2XDJ - chains D and E of the 3 polymer chains in the assembly; structure by X-ray diffraction, 1.82 A resolution.

Chain D (and E):
Protein: Uncharacterized protein ybgf
From: Escherichia coli
Notes: fragment: n-terminal domain, residues 35-109; chain E of this document is another copy of the same molecule, construct and numbering; everything in this record applies to it too
UniProt: P45955 (YBGF_ECOLI); residues 1-75 here correspond to UniProt positions 35-109 (UniProt number = residue number + 34)
Chain sequence (83 residues; each row starts with the number of its first residue):
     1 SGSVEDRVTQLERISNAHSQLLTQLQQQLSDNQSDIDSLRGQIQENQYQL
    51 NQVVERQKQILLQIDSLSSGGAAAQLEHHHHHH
Disordered / not traced: 1, 69-83
Sequence notes: expression tag (76-83)
What the authors report for this chain:
  - self-association interface (contacts with another copy of this molecule): R7
  - mutagenesis - S15L/H18I: increased stability
  - mutagenesis - S15L/H18I (36 uM versus 50 uM): unchanged binding to TolA

Interface between chain D and chain E:
Residue-residue contacts - 54 pairs, chain D then chain E:
  V4(D) - V4(E)  hydrophobic
  R7(D) - V8(E)
  R7(D) - T9(E)  hydrogen bond
  R7(D) - E12(E)  salt bridge
  V8(D) - V8(E)  hydrophobic
  L11(D) - V8(E)  hydrophobic
  L11(D) - L11(E)
  L11(D) - E12(E)
  L11(D) - S15(E)
  I14(D) - S15(E)
  H18(D) - S15(E)
  H18(D) - H18(E)
  H18(D) - S19(E)  hydrogen bond
  H18(D) - L22(E)
  L21(D) - L22(E)  hydrophobic
  L21(D) - Q26(E)
  L22(D) - L22(E)  hydrophobic
  L25(D) - L22(E)  hydrophobic
  L25(D) - Q26(E)
  L25(D) - L29(E)  hydrophobic
  Q28(D) - L29(E)
  Q28(D) - Q33(E)
  L29(D) - L29(E)
  N32(D) - N32(E)
  N32(D) - Q33(E)
  N32(D) - I36(E)
  D35(D) - I36(E)
  L39(D) - I36(E)  hydrophobic
  L39(D) - L39(E)  hydrophobic
  L39(D) - I43(E)  hydrophobic
  Q42(D) - I43(E)
  I43(D) - I43(E)  hydrophobic
  N46(D) - I43(E)
  N46(D) - Q47(E)
  N46(D) - L50(E)
  Q49(D) - Q47(E)  hydrogen bond
  Q49(D) - L50(E)
  L50(D) - L50(E)
  V53(D) - L50(E)  hydrophobic
  V53(D) - V53(E)  hydrophobic
  V53(D) - V54(E)  hydrophobic
  V53(D) - Q57(E)
  R56(D) - Q57(E)
  Q57(D) - Q57(E)  hydrogen bond (backbone-side chain)
  I60(D) - Q57(E)
  I60(D) - I60(E)  hydrophobic
  I60(D) - L61(E)  hydrophobic
  I60(D) - I64(E)  hydrophobic
  Q63(D) - L61(E)
  Q63(D) - I64(E)
  I64(D) - I64(E)  hydrophobic
  L67(D) - I64(E)
  L67(D) - L67(E)  hydrophobic
  L67(D) - S68(E)
Interface residues without a listed pair, chain D (27 interface residues in all): I36
Interface residues without a listed pair, chain E (32 interface residues in all): E5, L25, R40, Q44, N46, N51

Summary:
27 residues of chain D face 32 of chain E across their interface, with 4 hydrogen bonds and 1 salt bridge.
Polar contacts include R7(D)-E12(E), R7(D)-T9(E) and H18(D)-S19(E). The paper reports that S15L/H18I of chain
D increase stability; a self-association interface involving R7(D).
Both chains are Uncharacterized protein ybgf (Escherichia coli). Entry 2XDJ (Crystal structure of the
N-terminal domain of E.coli YbgF) was determined by X-ray diffraction (same publication as 2WZ7 and 2XEV).
